PDB entry 7XFJ | electron microscopy, 3.00 A resolution | chains I and K of the 11 polymer chains in the assembly

# Chain I
Molecule: 152-nt DNA strand
From: Xenopus laevis
Sequence (152 nucleotides; row label = number of the first residue in the row; numbers below 1 keep their minus sign (DA-77 is residue -77)):
   -77 ATGCACAGGA TGTATATATC TGACACGXGC CTGGAGACTA GGGAGTAATC CCCTTGGCGG
   -17 TTAAAACGCG GGGGACAGCG CGTACGTGCG TTTAAGCGGT GCTAGAGCTG TCTACGACCA
    43 ATTGAGCGGC CTCGGCACCG GGATTCTCCA GG
Unresolved in the structure: -77 to -59, 73-74
Modified residues: AAB (2'-deoxy-ribofuranose-5'-monophosphate) at position -50

# Chain K
Molecule: DNA-3-methyladenine glycosylase
From: Homo sapiens
Notes: EC 3.2.2.21
UniProt: P29372 (3MG_HUMAN); residue numbers follow UniProt; this construct covers 1-298
Amino-acid sequence (298 residues; row label = number of the first residue in the row):
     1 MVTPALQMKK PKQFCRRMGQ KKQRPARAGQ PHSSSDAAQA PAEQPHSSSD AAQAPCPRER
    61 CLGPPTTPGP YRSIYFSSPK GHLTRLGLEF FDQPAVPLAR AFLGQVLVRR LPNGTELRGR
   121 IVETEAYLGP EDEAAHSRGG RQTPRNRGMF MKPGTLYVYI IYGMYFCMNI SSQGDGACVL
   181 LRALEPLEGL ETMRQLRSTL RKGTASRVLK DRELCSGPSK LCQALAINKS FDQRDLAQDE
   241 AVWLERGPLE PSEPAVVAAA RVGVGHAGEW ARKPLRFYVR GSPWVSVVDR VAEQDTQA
Unresolved in the structure: 1-81, 200-207, 249-254, 296-298
UniProt features mapped onto this chain:
  - modified residue (Phosphoserine): Ser78, Ser252
Reported in the primary citation:
  - binding site for the 152-nt DNA strand (chain I): Tyr162

# Chain I / chain K interface
Residue-residue contacts - 12 pairs, chain I then chain K:
  DG-51(I) - Tyr162(K)  base contact
  AAB_-50(I) - His136(K)  base contact
  AAB_-50(I) - Tyr159(K)  base contact
  AAB_-50(I) - Ile161(K)  sugar contact
  DG-49(I) - Ile161(K)  phosphate contact
  DG-49(I) - Tyr162(K)  hydrogen bond to the base
  DG-49(I) - Tyr165(K)  sugar contact
  DG-49(I) - Cys167(K)  phosphate contact
  DG-49(I) - Pro218(K)  phosphate contact
  DG-49(I) - Ser219(K)  hydrogen bond to the phosphate
  DC-48(I) - Tyr165(K)  sugar contact
  DC-48(I) - Lys220(K)  phosphate contact
Interface residues without a listed pair, chain K (13 interface residues in all): Ile160, Gly163, Phe166, Ser216

# Overview
4 residues of chain I face 13 of chain K across their interface; the contacts include 2 hydrogen bonds. Polar
contacts include DG-49(I)-Tyr162(K) and DG-49(I)-Ser219(K). The paper reports a binding site for the 152-nt
DNA strand (chain I) at Tyr162(K).
Here chain I is a 152-nt DNA strand (Xenopus laevis) and chain K is DNA-3-methyladenine glycosylase (Homo
sapiens). Entry 7XFJ (Structure of nucleosome-AAG complex (T-50I, post-catalytic state)) was determined by
electron microscopy (same publication as 7XFC, 7XFH, 7XFI, 7XFL, 7XFM and 7XFN).
